PDB entry 6VRS | electron microscopy, 2.70 A resolution | chains A and C of the 4 polymer chains in the assembly

Chain A (and C):
Protein: xylose isomerase
Organism: Streptomyces rubiginosus
Notes: EC 5.3.1.5; chain C of this document is another copy of the same molecule, construct and numbering; everything in this record applies to it too
Reference sequence: P24300 (XYLA_STRRU); numbering as in UniProt (aligned over 1-388)
Chain sequence (388 residues; numbered 1 to 388; the number before each row is that of its first residue):
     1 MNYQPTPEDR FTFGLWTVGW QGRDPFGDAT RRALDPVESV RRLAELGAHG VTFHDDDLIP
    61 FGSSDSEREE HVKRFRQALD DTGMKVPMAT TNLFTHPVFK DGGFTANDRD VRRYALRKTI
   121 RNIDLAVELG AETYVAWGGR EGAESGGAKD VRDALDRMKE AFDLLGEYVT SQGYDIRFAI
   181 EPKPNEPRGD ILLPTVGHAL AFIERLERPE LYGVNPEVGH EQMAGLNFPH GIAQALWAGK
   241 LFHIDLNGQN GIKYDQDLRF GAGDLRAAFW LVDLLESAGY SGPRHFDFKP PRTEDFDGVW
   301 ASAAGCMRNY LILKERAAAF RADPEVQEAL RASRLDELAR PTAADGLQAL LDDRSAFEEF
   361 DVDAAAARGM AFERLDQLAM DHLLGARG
Not modelled in the structure: 1
Bound ions: Mn2+ site 1: E181, E217, D245, D287; Mn2+ site 2: E217, H220, D255, D257
Curated features (UniProtKB/Swiss-Prot):
  - active site: H54, D57
  - binding site (Mg(2+)): E181, E217, H220, D245, D255, D257, D287

Interface between chain A and chain C:
Residue-residue contacts (69):
  N2(A) - G388(C)
  Y3(A) - A386(C)  hydrophobic
  R259(A) - E373(C)  salt bridge
  R259(A) - D376(C)  salt bridge
  R259(A) - Q377(C)  hydrogen bond
  G261(A) - M380(C)
  A262(A) - R266(C)
  A262(A) - M380(C)
  L265(A) - L265(C)  hydrophobic
  L265(A) - R266(C)
  L265(A) - M380(C)  hydrophobic
  L265(A) - L383(C)  hydrophobic
  L265(A) - L384(C)  hydrophobic
  R266(A) - A262(C)
  R266(A) - L265(C)
  P291(A) - E373(C)
  T293(A) - G369(C)
  T293(A) - M370(C)  hydrogen bond (backbone-backbone)
  T293(A) - F372(C)
  E294(A) - A371(C)
  E294(A) - F372(C)  hydrogen bond (side chain-backbone)
  E294(A) - E373(C)  hydrogen bond (side chain-backbone)
  D295(A) - G369(C)
  S302(A) - E373(C)  hydrogen bond
  G305(A) - Q377(C)
  R308(A) - Q377(C)
  R308(A) - D381(C)  salt bridge
  R308(A) - A386(C)  hydrogen bond (side chain-backbone)
  N309(A) - Q377(C)  hydrogen bond
  N309(A) - M380(C)
  I312(A) - L384(C)  hydrophobic
  I312(A) - A386(C)  hydrophobic
  R316(A) - L384(C)  hydrogen bond (side chain-backbone)
  R316(A) - G385(C)  hydrogen bond (side chain-backbone)
  R316(A) - A386(C)
  G369(A) - T293(C)
  G369(A) - D295(C)
  M370(A) - T293(C)  hydrogen bond (backbone-backbone)
  A371(A) - E294(C)
  F372(A) - T293(C)
  F372(A) - E294(C)  hydrogen bond (backbone-side chain)
  E373(A) - R259(C)  salt bridge
  E373(A) - P291(C)
  E373(A) - E294(C)  hydrogen bond (backbone-side chain)
  E373(A) - S302(C)  hydrogen bond
  D376(A) - R259(C)  salt bridge
  Q377(A) - R259(C)  hydrogen bond
  Q377(A) - G305(C)
  Q377(A) - R308(C)
  Q377(A) - N309(C)  hydrogen bond
  M380(A) - G261(C)
  M380(A) - A262(C)
  M380(A) - L265(C)  hydrophobic
  M380(A) - N309(C)
  D381(A) - R308(C)  salt bridge
  D381(A) - I312(C)
  L383(A) - L265(C)  hydrophobic
  L383(A) - L384(C)
  L384(A) - L265(C)  hydrophobic
  L384(A) - I312(C)  hydrophobic
  L384(A) - R316(C)  hydrogen bond (backbone-side chain)
  L384(A) - L383(C)
  L384(A) - L384(C)
  G385(A) - R316(C)  hydrogen bond (backbone-side chain)
  A386(A) - Y3(C)  hydrophobic
  A386(A) - R308(C)  hydrogen bond (backbone-side chain)
  A386(A) - I312(C)  hydrophobic
  A386(A) - R316(C)
  G388(A) - N2(C)
Interface residues without a listed pair, chain A (39 interface residues in all): G225, N250, I252, K253, G263, D264, G298, A367
Interface residues without a listed pair, chain C (39 interface residues in all): G225, N250, I252, K253, G263, D264, G298, A367

Summary:
The chain A/chain C interface involves 39 residues from each chain; the contacts include 18 hydrogen bonds and
6 salt bridges. Polar pairs include R259(A)-E373(C), R259(A)-D376(C) and R308(A)-D381(C). Curated annotation
(UniProt) lists active-site residues H54(A) and D57(A) and 7 Mg2+-binding residues on chain A.
Both chains are xylose isomerase (Streptomyces rubiginosus). Entry 6VRS (Single particle reconstruction of
glucose isomerase from Streptomyces rubiginosus based on data acquired in the presence ...) was determined by
electron microscopy, deposited together with 6VSA and 6VSC.
